Entry 5NJ2 (X-ray diffraction, 1.19 A resolution); this record covers chain A.

# Chain A
Molecule: Beta-lactamase
Organism: Mycobacterium tuberculosis
Notes: EC 3.5.2.6
Reference sequence: A0A0T9EA39 (A0A0T9EA39_MYCTX); the author numbering skips numbers that UniProt does not, so the offset changes along the chain: 29-253 = UniProt 6-230; 255-294 = UniProt 231-270
Amino-acid sequence (274 residues; row label = number of the first residue in the row; note: 1 number in that range is skipped by the numbering (no residue carries it; nothing is unmodelled there)):
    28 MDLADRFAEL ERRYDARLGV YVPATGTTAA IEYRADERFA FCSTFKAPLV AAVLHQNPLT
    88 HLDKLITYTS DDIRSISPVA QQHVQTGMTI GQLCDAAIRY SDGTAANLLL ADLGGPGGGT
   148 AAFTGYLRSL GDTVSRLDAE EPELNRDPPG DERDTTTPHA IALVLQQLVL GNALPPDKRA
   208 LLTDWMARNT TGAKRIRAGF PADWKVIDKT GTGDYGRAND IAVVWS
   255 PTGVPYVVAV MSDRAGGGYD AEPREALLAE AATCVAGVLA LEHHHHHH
Not modelled in the structure: 28-29
Construct notes: initiating methionine (28); expression tag (295-302)
From the paper describing this entry:
  - binding site for phosphate ion: Ser-70, Thr-237
  - catalytic residues: Ser-70 (citing earlier work)
  - catalytic residues: Lys-73 (proposed by the authors, not directly observed)

# Overview
From the paper: catalytic residues Ser-70 and Lys-73; a binding site for phosphate ion at Ser-70 and Thr-237.
Chain A is Beta-lactamase (Mycobacterium tuberculosis); the structure, Crystal structure of BlaC from
Mycobacterium tuberculosis bound to phosphate, was determined by X-ray diffraction (same publication as 5OYO).
